Entry 7TDZ (electron microscopy, 6.90 A resolution (low resolution: residue-level contacts below are approximate; hydrogen-bond / salt-bridge calls are withheld)); this record covers chains R and S of the 32 polymer chains in the assembly.

Chain R:
Name: Nup88A protein
From: Xenopus laevis
Reference sequence: Q4KLQ6 (Q4KLQ6_XENLA); residues 1-728 here = UniProt positions 1-728
Amino-acid sequence (728 residues; numbered 1 to 728; the number before each row is that of its first residue):
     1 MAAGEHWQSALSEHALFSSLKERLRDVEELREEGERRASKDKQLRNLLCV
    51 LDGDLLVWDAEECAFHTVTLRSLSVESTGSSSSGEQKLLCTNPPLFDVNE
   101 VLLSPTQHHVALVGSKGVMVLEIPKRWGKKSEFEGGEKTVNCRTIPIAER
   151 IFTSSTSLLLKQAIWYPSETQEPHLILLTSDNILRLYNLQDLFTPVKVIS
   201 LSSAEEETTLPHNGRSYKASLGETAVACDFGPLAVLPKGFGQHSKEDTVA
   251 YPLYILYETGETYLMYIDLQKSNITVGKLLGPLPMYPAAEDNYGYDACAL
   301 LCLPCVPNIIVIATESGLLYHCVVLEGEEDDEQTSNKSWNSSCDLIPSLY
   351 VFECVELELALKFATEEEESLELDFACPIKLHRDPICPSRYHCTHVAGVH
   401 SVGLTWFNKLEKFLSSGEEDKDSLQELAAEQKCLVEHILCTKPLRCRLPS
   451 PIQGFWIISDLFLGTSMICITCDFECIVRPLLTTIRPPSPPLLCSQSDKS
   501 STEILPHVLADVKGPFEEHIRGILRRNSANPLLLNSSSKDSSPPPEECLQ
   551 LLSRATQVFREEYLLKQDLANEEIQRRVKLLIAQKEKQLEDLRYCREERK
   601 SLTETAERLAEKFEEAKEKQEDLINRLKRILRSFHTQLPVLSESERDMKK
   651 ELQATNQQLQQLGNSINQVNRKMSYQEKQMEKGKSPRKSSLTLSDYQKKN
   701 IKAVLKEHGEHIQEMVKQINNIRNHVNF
Not modelled in the structure: 637-641, 686-728

Chain S:
Name: Nup214
From: Xenopus laevis
Reference sequence: Q9PVZ2 (Q9PVZ2_XENLA); residues 0-2036 here correspond to UniProt positions 1-2037 (UniProt number = residue number + 1)
Amino-acid sequence (2037 residues; row label = number of the first residue in the row; numbering starts at 0):
     0 MEDDTDLPPERETKDFQFRQLKKVRLFDYPADLPKQRSNLLVISNKYGLL
    50 FVGGFMGLKVFHTKDILVTVKPKENANKTVVGPQGIHVPMNSPIHHLALS
   100 SDNLTLSVCMTSAEQGSSVSFYDVRTLLNESKQNKMPFASCKLLRDPSSS
   150 VTDLQWNPTLPSMVAVCLSDGSISVLQVTDTVSVFANLPATLGVTSVCWS
   200 PKGKQLAVGKQNGTVVQYLPSLQEKKVIPCPSFYDSDNPVKVLDVLWLST
   250 YVFTVVYAAADGSLEASPQLVIVTLPKKEDKRAERFLNFTETCYSICSER
   300 QHHFFLNYIEDWEILLAASAASVDVGVIARPPDQVGWEQWLLEDSSRAEM
   350 PMTENNDDTLPMGVALDYTCQLEVFISESQILPPVPVLLLLSTDGVLCPF
   400 HVVNLNQGVKPLTTSPEQLSLDGEREMKVVGGTAVSTPPAPLTSVSAPAP
   450 PASAAPRSAAPPPYPFGLSTASSGAPTPVLNPPASLAPAATPTKTTSQPA
   500 AAATSIFQPAGPAAGSLQPPSLPAFSFSSANNAANASAPSSFPFGAAMVS
   550 SNTAKVSAPPAMSFQPAMGTRPFSLATPVTVQAATAPGFTPTPSTVKVNL
   600 KDKFNASDTPPPATISSAAALSFTPTSKPNATVPVKSQPTVIPSQASVQP
   650 NRPFAVEAPQAPSSVSIASVQKTVRVNPPATKITPQPQRSVALENQAKVT
   700 KESDSILNGIREEIAHFQKELDDLKARTSRACFQVGSEEEKRQLRTESDG
   750 LHSFFLEIKETTESLRGEFSAMKIKNLEGFASIEDVQQRNKLKQDPKYLQ
   800 LLYKKPLDPKSETQMQEIRRLNQYVKNAVQDVNDVLDLEWDQYLEEKQKK
   850 KGIIIPERETLFNSLANHQEIINQQRPKLEQLVENLQKLRLYNQISQWNV
   900 PDSSTKSFDVELENMQKTLSQTAIDTQTKPQAKLPAKISPVKQSQLRNFL
   950 SKRKTPPVRSLAPANLSRSAFLAPSFFEDLDDVSSTSSLSDMADNDNRNP
  1000 PPKEIERQETPPPESTPVRVPKHAPVARTTSVQPGLGTASLPFQSGLHPA
  1050 TSTPVAPSQSIRVIPQGADSTMLATKTVKHGAPNITAAQKAAVAAMRRQT
  1100 ASQIPAASLTESTLQTVPQVVNVKELKNNGPGPTIPTVIGPTVPQSAAQV
  1150 IHQVLATVGSVSARQAAPAAPLKNPPASASSIAPQTWQGSAPNKPAAQAI
  1200 PKSDPSASQAPAPSVSQVNKPVSFSPAAGGFSFSNVTSAPVTSALGSSSA
  1250 GCAATARDSNQASSYMFGGTGKSLGSEGSFSFASLKPASSSSSSSVVEPT
  1300 MSKPSVVTAASTTATVTSTTAASSKPGEGLFQGFSGGETLGSFSGLRVGQ
  1350 ADEASKVEVAKTPTAAQPVKLPSNPVLFSFAGAPQPAKVGEAPSTTSSTS
  1400 ASLFGNVQLASAGSTASAFTQSGSKPAFTFGIPQSTSTTAGASSAIPASF
  1450 QSLLVSAAPATTTPSAPINSGLDVKQPIKPLSEPADSSSSQQQTLTTQSA
  1500 AEQVPTVTPAATTATALPPPVPTIPSTAEAKIEGAAAPAIPASVISSQTV
  1550 PFTSTVLASQTPLASTPAGGPTSQVPVLVTTAPPVTTESAQTVSLTGQPV
  1600 AGSSAFAQSTVTAASTPVFGQALASGAAPSPFAQPTSSSVSTSANSSTGF
  1650 GTSAFGATGGNGGFGQPSFGQAPLWKGPATSQSTLPFSQPTFGTQPAFGQ
  1700 PAASTATSSAGSLFGCTSSASSFSFGQASNTSGTSTSGVLFGQSSAPVFG
  1750 QSAAFPQAAPAFGSASVSTTTTASFGFGQPAGFASGTSGSLFNPSQSGST
  1800 SVFGQQPASSSGGLFGAGSGGASTVGLFSGLGAKPSQEAANKNPFGSPGS
  1850 SGFGSAGASNSSNLFGNSGAKAFGFGGTSFGDKPSATFSAGGSVASQGFS
  1900 FNSPTKTGGFGAAPVFGSPPTFGGSPGFGGSPAFGTAAAFSNTLGSTGGK
  1950 VFGEGTSAATTGGFGFGSNSSTAAFGSLATQNTPTFGSISQQSPGFGGQS
  2000 SGFSGFGAGPGAAAGNTGGFGFGVSNPTSPGFGCWRS
Not modelled in the structure: 0-696, 795-808, 853-2036

Chain R / chain S interface:
Residue-residue contacts - 113 pairs, chain R then chain S:
  Pro-443(R) / Ile-709(S)
  Leu-444(R) / Ile-705(S)
  Leu-444(R) / Leu-706(S)
  Leu-444(R) / Ile-709(S)
  Arg-445(R) / Ile-705(S)
  Cys-446(R) / Glu-701(S)
  Cys-446(R) / Ser-702(S)
  Cys-446(R) / Ile-705(S)
  Arg-447(R) / Ser-702(S)
  Arg-447(R) / Asp-703(S)
  Arg-447(R) / Ile-705(S)
  Arg-447(R) / Leu-706(S)
  Leu-533(R) / Ile-709(S)
  Asn-535(R) / Leu-706(S)
  Asp-540(R) / Thr-699(S)
  Ser-541(R) / Val-698(S)
  Ser-541(R) / Thr-699(S)
  Ser-541(R) / Lys-700(S)
  Ser-541(R) / Ser-702(S)
  Ser-541(R) / Asp-703(S)
  Ser-541(R) / Leu-706(S)
  Ser-542(R) / Thr-699(S)
  Ser-542(R) / Lys-700(S)
  Ser-542(R) / Glu-701(S)
  Ser-542(R) / Ser-702(S)
  Ser-542(R) / Asp-703(S)  covalent bond
  Ser-542(R) / Ser-704(S)
  Ser-542(R) / Asn-707(S)
  Pro-543(R) / Lys-700(S)
  Pro-543(R) / Glu-701(S)
  Pro-543(R) / Ser-702(S)
  Pro-543(R) / Asp-703(S)
  Pro-543(R) / Ser-704(S)
  Pro-543(R) / Ile-705(S)
  Pro-543(R) / Leu-706(S)
  Pro-543(R) / Asn-707(S)
  Pro-544(R) / Lys-700(S)
  Pro-544(R) / Glu-701(S)
  Pro-544(R) / Ser-702(S)
  Pro-544(R) / Asp-703(S)
  Pro-544(R) / Ser-704(S)
  Pro-544(R) / Ile-705(S)
  Cys-548(R) / Ser-704(S)
  Leu-552(R) / Glu-711(S)
  Leu-552(R) / Glu-712(S)
  Ala-555(R) / Glu-712(S)
  Thr-556(R) / Glu-712(S)
  Thr-556(R) / Glu-719(S)
  Phe-559(R) / Glu-712(S)
  Phe-559(R) / Phe-716(S)
  Phe-559(R) / Glu-719(S)
  Arg-560(R) / Glu-719(S)
  Tyr-563(R) / Phe-716(S)
  Tyr-563(R) / Leu-723(S)
  Leu-564(R) / Glu-719(S)
  Leu-564(R) / Asp-722(S)
  Leu-564(R) / Arg-726(S)
  Gln-567(R) / Leu-723(S)
  Gln-567(R) / Arg-726(S)
  Asp-568(R) / Arg-726(S)
  Leu-569(R) / Arg-726(S)
  Asn-571(R) / Arg-726(S)
  Asn-571(R) / Ala-730(S)
  Asn-571(R) / Phe-732(S)
  Ile-574(R) / Phe-732(S)
  Gln-575(R) / Phe-732(S)
  Val-578(R) / Phe-732(S)
  Leu-581(R) / Val-734(S)
  Lys-585(R) / Gly-735(S)
  Lys-585(R) / Glu-739(S)
  Gln-588(R) / Leu-743(S)
  Leu-592(R) / Leu-743(S)
  Leu-592(R) / Ser-747(S)
  Leu-592(R) / Leu-750(S)
  Cys-595(R) / Leu-750(S)
  Cys-595(R) / Phe-754(S)
  Arg-596(R) / Glu-746(S)
  Arg-596(R) / Leu-750(S)
  Arg-599(R) / Leu-750(S)
  Arg-599(R) / Phe-753(S)
  Arg-599(R) / Phe-754(S)
  Arg-599(R) / Ile-757(S)
  Lys-600(R) / Phe-753(S)
  Leu-602(R) / Ile-757(S)
  Thr-603(R) / Phe-753(S)
  Thr-603(R) / Ile-757(S)
  Leu-609(R) / Phe-768(S)
  Ala-610(R) / Leu-764(S)
  Phe-613(R) / Glu-767(S)
  Phe-613(R) / Phe-768(S)
  Phe-613(R) / Met-771(S)
  Lys-617(R) / Met-771(S)
  Gln-620(R) / Asn-775(S)
  Ile-624(R) / Lys-774(S)
  Leu-627(R) / Ile-782(S)
  Met-648(R) / Glu-811(S)
  Glu-651(R) / Arg-818(S)
  Leu-652(R) / Met-814(S)
  Thr-655(R) / Arg-818(S)
  Thr-655(R) / Asn-821(S)
  Gln-658(R) / Lys-825(S)
  Leu-659(R) / Asn-821(S)
  Leu-662(R) / Asn-821(S)
  Leu-662(R) / Val-824(S)
  Leu-662(R) / Lys-825(S)
  Ile-666(R) / Val-824(S)
  Ile-666(R) / Val-828(S)
  Val-669(R) / Asn-832(S)
  Val-669(R) / Leu-835(S)
  Met-673(R) / Val-831(S)
  Met-673(R) / Leu-835(S)
  Gln-676(R) / Leu-835(S)
  Gln-676(R) / Trp-839(S)
Interface residues without a listed pair, chain R (72 interface residues in all): Gln-496, Asn-530, Ser-536, Pro-545, Leu-551, Leu-565, Ala-570, Glu-573, Arg-576, Leu-589, Ala-606, Glu-614, Ala-616, Leu-631, Phe-634, Ser-665, Met-680
Interface residues without a listed pair, chain S (63 interface residues in all): Gly-708, Arg-710, His-715, Leu-720, Lys-724, Thr-727, Cys-731, Gln-733, Arg-744, Thr-761, Val-785, Asn-789, Ser-810, Ile-817, Tyr-842

Overview:
The interface between chain R and chain S involves 72 residues on one side and 63 on the other, with 1
covalent bond.
Chain R is Nup88A protein and chain S is Nup214, both from Xenopus laevis; the structure, Cryo-EM model of
protomer of the cytoplasmic ring of the nuclear pore complex from Xenopus laevis, was determined by electron
microscopy.
